6GFW - chains C and D of the 9 polymer chains in the assembly; structure by electron microscopy, 3.70 A resolution.

[Chain C]
Molecule: DNA-directed RNA polymerase subunit beta
Source organism: Escherichia coli K-12
Notes: EC 2.7.7.6
UniProt: P0A8V2 (RPOB_ECOLI); residues 1-1342 here = UniProt positions 1-1342
Amino-acid sequence (1342 residues; numbered 1 to 1342; the number before each row is that of its first residue):
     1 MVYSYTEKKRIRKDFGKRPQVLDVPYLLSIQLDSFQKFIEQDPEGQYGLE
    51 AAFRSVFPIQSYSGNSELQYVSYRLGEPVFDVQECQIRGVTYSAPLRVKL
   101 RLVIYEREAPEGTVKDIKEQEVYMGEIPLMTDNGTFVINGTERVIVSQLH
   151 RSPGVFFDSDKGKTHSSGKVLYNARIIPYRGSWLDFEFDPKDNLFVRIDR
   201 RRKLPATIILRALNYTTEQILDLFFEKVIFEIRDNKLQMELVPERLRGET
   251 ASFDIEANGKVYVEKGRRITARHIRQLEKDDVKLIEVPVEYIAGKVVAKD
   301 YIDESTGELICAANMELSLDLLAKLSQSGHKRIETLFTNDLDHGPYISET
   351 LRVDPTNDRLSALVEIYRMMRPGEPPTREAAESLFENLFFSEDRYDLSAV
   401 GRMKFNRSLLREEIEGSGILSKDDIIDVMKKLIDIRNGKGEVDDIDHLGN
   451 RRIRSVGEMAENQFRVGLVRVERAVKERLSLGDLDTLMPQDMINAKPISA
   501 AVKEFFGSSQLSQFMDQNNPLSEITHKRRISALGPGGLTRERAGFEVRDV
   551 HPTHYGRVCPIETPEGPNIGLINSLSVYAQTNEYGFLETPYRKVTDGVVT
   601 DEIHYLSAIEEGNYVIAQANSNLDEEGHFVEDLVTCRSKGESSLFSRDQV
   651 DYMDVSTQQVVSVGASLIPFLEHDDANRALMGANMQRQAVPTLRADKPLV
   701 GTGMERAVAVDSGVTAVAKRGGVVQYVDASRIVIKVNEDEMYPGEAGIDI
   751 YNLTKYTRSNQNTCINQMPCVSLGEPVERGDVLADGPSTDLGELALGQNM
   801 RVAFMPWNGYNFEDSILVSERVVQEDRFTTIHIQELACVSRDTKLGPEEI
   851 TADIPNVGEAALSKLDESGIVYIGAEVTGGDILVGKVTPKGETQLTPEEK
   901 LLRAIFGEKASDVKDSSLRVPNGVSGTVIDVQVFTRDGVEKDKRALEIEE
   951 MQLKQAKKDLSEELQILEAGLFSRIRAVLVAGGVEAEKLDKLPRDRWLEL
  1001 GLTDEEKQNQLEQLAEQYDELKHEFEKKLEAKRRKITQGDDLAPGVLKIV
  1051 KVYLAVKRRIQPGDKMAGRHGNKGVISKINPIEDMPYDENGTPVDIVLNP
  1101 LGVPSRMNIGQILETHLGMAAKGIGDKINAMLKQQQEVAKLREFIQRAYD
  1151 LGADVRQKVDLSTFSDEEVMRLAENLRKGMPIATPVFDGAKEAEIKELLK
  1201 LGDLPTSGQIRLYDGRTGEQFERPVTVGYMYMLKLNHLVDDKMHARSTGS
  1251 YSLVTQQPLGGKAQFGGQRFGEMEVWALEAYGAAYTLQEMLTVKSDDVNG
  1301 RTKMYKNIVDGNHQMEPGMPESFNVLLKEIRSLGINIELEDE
Disordered / not traced: 1342
UniProt features mapped onto this chain:
  - modified residue (N6-acetyllysine): Lys-1022, Lys-1200
What the authors report for this chain:
  - binding site for nifH promoter template DNA: Lys-1262, Arg-1269

[Chain D]
Molecule: DNA-directed RNA polymerase subunit beta'
Source organism: Escherichia coli K-12
Notes: EC 2.7.7.6
UniProt: P0A8T7 (RPOC_ECOLI); residues 1-1407 here = UniProt positions 1-1407
Amino-acid sequence (1407 residues; numbered 1 to 1407; the number before each row is that of its first residue):
     1 MKDLLKFLKAQTKTEEFDAIKIALASPDMIRSWSFGEVKKPETINYRTFK
    51 PERDGLFCARIFGPVKDYECLCGKYKRLKHRGVICEKCGVEVTQTKVRRE
   101 RMGHIELASPTAHIWFLKSLPSRIGLLLDMPLRDIERVLYFESYVVIEGG
   151 MTNLERQQILTEEQYLDALEEFGDEFDAKMGAEAIQALLKSMDLEQECEQ
   201 LREELNETNSETKRKKLTKRIKLLEAFVQSGNKPEWMILTVLPVLPPDLR
   251 PLVPLDGGRFATSDLNDLYRRVINRNNRLKRLLDLAAPDIIVRNEKRMLQ
   301 EAVDALLDNGRRGRAITGSNKRPLKSLADMIKGKQGRFRQNLLGKRVDYS
   351 GRSVITVGPYLRLHQCGLPKKMALELFKPFIYGKLELRGLATTIKAAKKM
   401 VEREEAVVWDILDEVIREHPVLLNRAPTLHRLGIQAFEPVLIEGKAIQLH
   451 PLVCAAYNADFDGDQMAVHVPLTLEAQLEARALMMSTNNILSPANGEPII
   501 VPSQDVVLGLYYMTRDCVNAKGEGMVLTGPKEAERLYRSGLASLHARVKV
   551 RITEYEKDANGELVAKTSLKDTTVGRAILWMIVPKGLPYSIVNQALGKKA
   601 ISKMLNTCYRILGLKPTVIFADQIMYTGFAYAARSGASVGIDDMVIPEKK
   651 HEIISEAEAEVAEIQEQFQSGLVTAGERYNKVIDIWAAANDRVSKAMMDN
   701 LQTETVINRDGQEEKQVSFNSIYMMADSGARGSAAQIRQLAGMRGLMAKP
   751 DGSIIETPITANFREGLNVLQYFISTHGARKGLADTALKTANSGYLTRRL
   801 VDVAQDLVVTEDDCGTHEGIMMTPVIEGGDVKEPLRDRVLGRVTAEDVLK
   851 PGTADILVPRNTLLHEQWCDLLEENSVDAVKVRSVVSCDTDFGVCAHCYG
   901 RDLARGHIINKGEAIGVIAAQSIGEPGTQLTMRTFHIGGAASRAAAESSI
   951 QVKNKGSIKLSNVKSVVNSSGKLVITSRNTELKLIDEFGRTKESYKVPYG
  1001 AVLAKGDGEQVAGGETVANWDPHTMPVITEVSGFVRFTDMIDGQTITRQT
  1051 DELTGLSSLVVLDSAERTAGGKDLRPALKIVDAQGNDVLIPGTDMPAQYF
  1101 LPGKAIVQLEDGVQISSGDTLARIPQESGGTKDITGGLPRVADLFEARRP
  1151 KEPAILAEISGIVSFGKETKGKRRLVITPVDGSDPYEEMIPKWRQLNVFE
  1201 GERVERGDVISDGPEAPHDILRLRGVHAVTRYIVNEVQDVYRLQGVKIND
  1251 KHIEVIVRQMLRKATIVNAGSSDFLEGEQVEYSRVKIANRELEANGKVGA
  1301 TYSRDLLGITKASLATESFISAASFQETTRVLTEAAVAGKRDELRGLKEN
  1351 VIVGRLIPAGTGYAYHQDRMRRRAAGEAPAAPQVTAEDASASLAELLNAG
  1401 LGGSDNE
Disordered / not traced: 1-3, 1050-1056, 1068-1074, 1089-1096, 1127-1132, 1377-1407
UniProt features mapped onto this chain:
  - binding site (Zn(2+)): Cys-70, Cys-72, Cys-85, Cys-88, Cys-814, Cys-888, Cys-895, Cys-898
  - binding site (Mg(2+)): Asp-460, Asp-462, Asp-464
  - modified residue: Lys-983 (N6-acetyllysine)
What the authors report for this chain:
  - binding site for NifH promoter non-template DNA: Lys-1170 to Leu-1175
  - binding site for nifH promoter template DNA: Arg-346

[How chain C and chain D interact]
Pairs across the interface (227):
  Phe-545(C) with Leu-788(D), hydrophobic
  Arg-548(C) with Arg-780(D)
  Val-550(C) with His-777(D), hydrogen bond (backbone-side chain); Arg-780(D)
  Pro-552(C) with Phe-773(D), hydrophobic
  Pro-560(C) with Thr-776(D); Arg-780(D), hydrogen bond (backbone-side chain)
  Ile-561(C) with Tyr-772(D)
  Ile-569(C) with Arg-780(D)
  Asn-620(C) with Asn-768(D), hydrogen bond
  Ser-642(C) with Leu-770(D)
  Val-660(C) with Val-769(D), hydrophobic
  Glu-672(C) with Leu-767(D)
  His-673(C) with Phe-763(D), hydrogen bond (side chain-backbone); Arg-764(D); Glu-765(D)
  Ala-676(C) with Tyr-772(D), hydrophobic; Ala-779(D), hydrophobic
  Phe-804(C) with Ala-637(D); Ser-638(D)
  Met-805(C) with Ala-637(D)
  Pro-806(C) with Asp-505(D); Ala-632(D)
  Asn-808(C) with Pro-359(D); Ala-633(D)
  Gly-809(C) with Pro-359(D); Phe-629(D)
  Tyr-810(C) with Pro-359(D)
  Asn-811(C) with Asp-505(D)
  Phe-812(C) with Val-357(D), hydrophobic; Pro-451(D); Phe-461(D), hydrophobic
  Glu-813(C) with Asp-460(D); Gln-504(D)
  Asp-814(C) with Phe-461(D)
  Gln-1061(C) with Lys-445(D)
  Lys-1065(C) with Asp-462(D)
  Val-1075(C) with Asp-462(D); Gly-463(D)
  Ser-1077(C) with Val-357(D)
  Pro-1100(C) with Met-725(D)
  Leu-1101(C) with Gln-504(D); Asp-505(D); Leu-508(D), hydrophobic; Met-725(D), hydrophobic; Arg-731(D)
  Val-1103(C) with Val-639(D), hydrophobic
  Pro-1104(C) with Met-725(D), hydrophobic; Leu-740(D)
  Ser-1105(C) with Arg-731(D)
  Met-1107(C) with Gln-736(D); Gln-739(D); Leu-740(D), hydrophobic
  Ile-1109(C) with Met-644(D), hydrophobic
  Ile-1112(C) with Val-639(D); Gly-640(D); Ile-641(D), hydrophobic
  Leu-1113(C) with Ile-641(D), hydrophobic
  His-1116(C) with Ile-641(D)
  Phe-1187(C) with Val-769(D), hydrophobic
  Glu-1192(C) with Ile-641(D); Arg-764(D), salt bridge
  Gln-1209(C) with Ser-638(D)
  Glu-1219(C) with Arg-634(D), salt bridge
  Phe-1221(C) with Ala-633(D)
  Glu-1222(C) with Tyr-512(D); Arg-634(D); Ser-635(D); Gly-636(D)
  Arg-1223(C) with Phe-719(D)
  Pro-1224(C) with Gly-636(D); Ser-638(D), hydrogen bond (backbone-side chain)
  Val-1225(C) with Ser-638(D)
  Thr-1226(C) with Ser-638(D); Val-639(D), hydrogen bond (side chain-backbone)
  Val-1239(C) with Val-354(D), hydrophobic; Lys-445(D)
  Asp-1240(C) with Lys-445(D)
  Lys-1242(C) with Arg-352(D); Ser-353(D); Gln-465(D)
  Met-1243(C) with Arg-352(D); Lys-371(D); Lys-445(D)
  His-1244(C) with Arg-352(D), hydrogen bond (backbone-backbone)
  Ala-1245(C) with Gly-351(D); Met-372(D), hydrophobic; Glu-375(D)
  Arg-1246(C) with Asp-348(D), salt bridge; Tyr-349(D); Leu-376(D)
  Ser-1247(C) with Tyr-349(D); Glu-375(D), hydrogen bond
  Tyr-1251(C) with Asp-348(D)
  Val-1254(C) with Pro-251(D), hydrophobic
  Gln-1257(C) with Gln-340(D), hydrogen bond (side chain-backbone); Lys-345(D)
  Pro-1258(C) with Arg-346(D); Val-347(D)
  Gly-1260(C) with Arg-346(D)
  Gly-1267(C) with Arg-346(D); Ser-350(D), hydrogen bond (backbone-side chain)
  Gln-1268(C) with Arg-346(D), hydrogen bond (backbone-side chain); Ser-350(D); Arg-352(D)
  Arg-1269(C) with Arg-339(D); Gly-344(D); Arg-346(D)
  Phe-1270(C) with Leu-343(D); Lys-345(D); Val-347(D), hydrophobic
  Gly-1271(C) with Leu-343(D)
  Glu-1272(C) with Phe-338(D); Leu-343(D); Asp-802(D); Lys-1348(D), salt bridge
  Met-1273(C) with Thr-428(D)
  Glu-1274(C) with Asn-424(D); Ala-426(D)
  Val-1275(C) with Leu-343(D), hydrophobic
  Trp-1276(C) with Arg-798(D); Val-801(D), hydrophobic; Asp-802(D); Val-917(D); Gln-921(D)
  Ala-1277(C) with Arg-431(D); Ile-434(D), hydrophobic
  Glu-1279(C) with Ala-914(D); Val-1351(D); Ile-1357(D)
  Ala-1280(C) with Arg-431(D), hydrogen bond (backbone-side chain); Ala-914(D); Val-917(D), hydrophobic; Gln-921(D)
  Tyr-1281(C) with Arg-431(D), hydrogen bond (side chain-backbone); Leu-432(D); Ile-434(D), hydrogen bond (side chain-backbone); Gln-435(D); Leu-483(D); Met-484(D), hydrophobic
  Gly-1282(C) with Gly-1360(D); Thr-1361(D), hydrogen bond (backbone-backbone)
  Ala-1283(C) with Glu-479(D)
  Ala-1284(C) with Glu-479(D), hydrogen bond (backbone-side chain); Thr-1361(D), hydrogen bond (backbone-side chain); Gly-1362(D)
  Tyr-1285(C) with Glu-475(D); Glu-479(D), hydrogen bond (backbone-side chain); Leu-1356(D), hydrophobic
  Thr-1286(C) with Ala-476(D); Glu-479(D), hydrogen bond
  Leu-1287(C) with Ile-1357(D), hydrophobic
  Gln-1288(C) with Gly-1354(D), hydrogen bond (side chain-backbone); Arg-1355(D); Leu-1356(D), hydrogen bond (side chain-backbone)
  Glu-1289(C) with Pro-471(D); Leu-472(D), hydrogen bond (side chain-backbone); Thr-473(D); Ala-476(D)
  Met-1290(C) with Val-347(D); His-469(D)
  Leu-1291(C) with Lys-345(D), hydrogen bond (backbone-side chain); Val-1351(D), hydrophobic
  Thr-1292(C) with Gly-1354(D)
  Lys-1294(C) with Val-347(D); Asp-348(D); Val-470(D), hydrogen bond (side chain-backbone); Leu-472(D)
  Ser-1295(C) with Lys-345(D)
  Asp-1296(C) with Lys-345(D)
  Met-1304(C) with Thr-473(D)
  Tyr-1305(C) with Pro-379(D), hydrophobic; Tyr-382(D)
  Ile-1308(C) with Pro-379(D), hydrophobic; Phe-380(D), hydrophobic
  Val-1309(C) with Gly-383(D)
  His-1313(C) with Phe-380(D); Thr-473(D); Leu-474(D)
  Gln-1314(C) with Thr-473(D)
  Met-1319(C) with Phe-17(D), hydrophobic
  Pro-1320(C) with Lys-345(D); Val-1353(D)
  Glu-1321(C) with Arg-99(D), salt bridge
  Ser-1322(C) with Lys-332(D), hydrogen bond; Gln-340(D), hydrogen bond (side chain-backbone); Asn-341(D)
  Phe-1323(C) with Ile-20(D), hydrophobic
  Val-1325(C) with Arg-99(D); Leu-249(D), hydrophobic
  Leu-1326(C) with Ile-331(D), hydrophobic; Lys-332(D); Arg-337(D)
  Lys-1328(C) with Arg-99(D); Leu-249(D)
  Glu-1329(C) with Leu-245(D); Leu-249(D); Leu-327(D)
  Arg-1331(C) with Trp-33(D); Met-102(D); Pro-243(D)
  Ser-1332(C) with Pro-243(D); Leu-245(D); Leu-327(D)
  Leu-1333(C) with Trp-115(D), hydrophobic; Leu-327(D), hydrophobic
  Gly-1334(C) with Ala-25(D), hydrogen bond (backbone-backbone)
  Ile-1335(C) with Ile-22(D), hydrophobic; Ala-23(D); Trp-115(D); Ala-1336(D), hydrophobic
  Asn-1336(C) with Lys-21(D); Ile-22(D); Ala-23(D), hydrogen bond (backbone-backbone); Leu-24(D); Met-29(D); Trp-33(D)
  Ile-1337(C) with Lys-21(D); Ile-22(D), hydrophobic
  Glu-1338(C) with Lys-21(D), salt bridge
  Leu-1339(C) with Phe-17(D), hydrophobic; Ile-20(D), hydrophobic
  Glu-1340(C) with Glu-16(D); Phe-17(D); Asp-18(D); Ala-19(D); Lys-21(D), salt bridge
Interface residues without a listed pair, chain C (139 interface residues in all): Asp-549, His-551, Tyr-555, Cys-559, Thr-563, Gly-566, Asn-573, Gln-618, Ala-619, Thr-657, Asn-677, Ala-679, Leu-680, Trp-807, Ser-815, Lys-1073, Gly-1074, Ile-1076, Asn-1099, Thr-1248, Thr-1255, Gln-1256, Leu-1259, Leu-1278, Met-1315, Asp-1341
Interface residues without a listed pair, chain D (154 interface residues in all): Glu-15, His-113, Pro-246, Asp-248, Tyr-269, Met-330, Thr-356, Lys-378, Leu-422, Arg-425, Gln-448, Cys-454, Asn-489, Tyr-537, Ala-630, Ser-721, Pro-750, Thr-757, Gly-766, Ser-775, Leu-783, Ala-787, Thr-797, Ile-918, Leu-1347, Ile-1352, Ala-1359

[Overview]
Chain C and chain D form an interface of 139 and 154 residues respectively; the contacts include 28 hydrogen
bonds and 7 salt bridges. Polar contacts include Glu-1192(C)/Arg-764(D), Glu-1219(C)/Arg-634(D) and
Arg-1246(C)/Asp-348(D). From the paper: a binding site for nifH promoter template DNA at Lys-1262(C),
Arg-1269(C) and Arg-346(D); a binding site for NifH promoter non-template DNA at Lys-1170(D).
Chain C is DNA-directed RNA polymerase subunit beta and chain D is DNA-directed RNA polymerase subunit beta',
both from Escherichia coli K-12; the structure, Cryo-EM structure of bacterial RNA polymerase-sigma54
holoenzyme initial transcribing complex, was determined by electron microscopy (same publication as 6GH5 and
6GH6).
